7QZ7 - chains A and B; structure by X-ray diffraction, 2.30 A resolution.

== Chain A (and B) ==
Name: Transcriptional regulator, PadR-like family
Organism: Lactococcus cremoris
Notes: engineered mutation(s): W67 and W96 are replaced by 5,6,7-trifluoroTrp; chain B of this document is another copy of the same molecule, construct and numbering; everything in this record applies to it too
UniProtKB: A2RI36 (A2RI36_LACLM); numbering as in UniProt (aligned over 1-116)
Amino-acid sequence (116 residues; row label = number of the first residue in the row):
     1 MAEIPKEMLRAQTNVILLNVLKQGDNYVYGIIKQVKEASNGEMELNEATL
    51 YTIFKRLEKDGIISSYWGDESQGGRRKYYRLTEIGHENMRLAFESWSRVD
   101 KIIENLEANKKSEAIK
Disordered / not traced: 1-3, 70-73, 110-116 (chain B: 1-2, 70-73, 109-116)
Modified positions: Trp67 (5,6,7-trifluoro-tryptophan; TFW); Trp96 (5,6,7-trifluoro-tryptophan; TFW)
Ligand contacts: daunomycin (DM1): Met8, Val15, Asn19, Ala92, Phe93, Trp96

== Interface between chain A and chain B ==
Contacting residue pairs (42):
  Ile4(A) - Ser95(B)
  Ile4(A) - Arg98(B)
  Met8(A) - Ala92(B)  hydrophobic
  Met8(A) - Trp96(B)
  Ala11(A) - Trp96(B)
  Gln12(A) - Ser95(B)  hydrogen bond
  Gln12(A) - Trp96(B)
  Gln12(A) - Val99(B)
  Val15(A) - Trp96(B)
  Val15(A) - Ile103(B)  hydrophobic
  Ile16(A) - Ile102(B)  hydrophobic
  Asn19(A) - Ile103(B)
  Val20(A) - Leu106(B)  hydrophobic
  Gln23(A) - Leu106(B)
  Gln34(A) - Leu106(B)
  Ala38(A) - Ile102(B)
  Ala38(A) - Asn105(B)  hydrogen bond (backbone-side chain)
  Ala38(A) - Leu106(B)  hydrophobic
  Ser39(A) - Ile102(B)
  Asn88(A) - Glu3(B)  hydrogen bond (side chain-backbone)
  Leu91(A) - Glu3(B)
  Leu91(A) - Ile4(B)  hydrophobic
  Ser95(A) - Ile4(B)
  Ser95(A) - Gln12(B)  hydrogen bond
  Trp96(A) - Met8(B)
  Trp96(A) - Ala11(B)
  Trp96(A) - Gln12(B)
  Trp96(A) - Val15(B)
  Val99(A) - Gln12(B)
  Val99(A) - Ile16(B)  hydrophobic
  Ile102(A) - Ala38(B)
  Ile102(A) - Ser39(B)
  Ile102(A) - Met43(B)  hydrophobic
  Ile103(A) - Asn19(B)
  Asn105(A) - Ala38(B)  hydrogen bond (side chain-backbone)
  Asn105(A) - Asn40(B)
  Leu106(A) - Val20(B)  hydrophobic
  Leu106(A) - Gln34(B)
  Leu106(A) - Ala38(B)  hydrophobic
  Glu107(A) - Gln23(B)
  Asn109(A) - Gln34(B)
  Asn109(A) - Glu37(B)  hydrogen bond
Other interface residues (no listed pair), chain A (28 interface residues in all): Asn40, Glu42, Met43, Ala92, Arg98
Other interface residues (no listed pair), chain B (29 interface residues in all): Val35, Glu42, Leu91, Glu107

== Overview ==
Chain A and chain B form an interface of 28 and 29 residues respectively; the contacts include 6 hydrogen
bonds. Among the polar pairs are Gln12(A)-Ser95(B), Ala38(A)-Asn105(B) and Asn88(A)-Glu3(B). Ligands of chain
A: daunomycin.
Chain A and chain B are both Transcriptional regulator, PadR-like family (Lactococcus cremoris); the
structure, Transcriptional regulator LmrR with bound daunomycin and with Trp-67 and Trp-96 replaced by
5,6,7-trifluoroTrp, was determined by X-ray diffraction, deposited together with 7QZ6, 7QZ8 and 7QZ9.
